6HW8 - chains V and W of the 28 polymer chains in the assembly; structure by X-ray diffraction, 2.80 A resolution.

[Chain V]
Protein: Proteasome subunit beta type-2
Source organism: Saccharomyces cerevisiae (strain ATCC 204508 / S288c)
Notes: EC 3.4.25.1
UniProt: P25043 (PSB2_YEAST); residues 1-232 here correspond to UniProt positions 30-261 (UniProt number = residue number + 29)
Chain sequence (232 residues; each row starts with the number of its first residue):
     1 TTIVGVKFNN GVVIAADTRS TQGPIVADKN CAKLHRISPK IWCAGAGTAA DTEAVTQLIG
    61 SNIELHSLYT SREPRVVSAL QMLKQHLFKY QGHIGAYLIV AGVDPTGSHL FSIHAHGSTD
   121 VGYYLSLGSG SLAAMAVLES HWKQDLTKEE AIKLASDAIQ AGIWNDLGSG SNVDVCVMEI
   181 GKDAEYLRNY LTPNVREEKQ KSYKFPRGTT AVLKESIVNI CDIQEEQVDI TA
Not modelled in the structure: 223-232
Covalently attached groups: compound GT8 linked to Thr1
Metal / ion sites: Mg2+: Ile163, Asp166 (shared with 1 residue of chain L)
Residues lining bound ligands: GT8 ((2S)-N-[(3S,4R)-1-cyclohexyl-5-methyl-4,5-bis(oxidanyl)hexan-3-yl]-3-(4-methoxyphenyl)-2-[[(2S)-2-(2-morpholin-4-ylethanoylamino)propanoyl]amino]propanamide): Arg19, Ser20, Thr21, Gln22, Cys31, Ala32, Lys33, His35, Gly45, Ala46, Gly47, Thr48, Ala49, Thr52, Glu53, Ser129, Gly168, Ser169
UniProt features mapped onto this chain:
  - active site: Thr1 (Nucleophile)

[Chain W]
Protein: Proteasome subunit beta type-3
Source organism: Saccharomyces cerevisiae (strain ATCC 204508 / S288c)
Notes: EC 3.4.25.1
UniProt: P25451 (PSB3_YEAST); residues 0-204 here correspond to UniProt positions 1-205 (UniProt number = residue number + 1)
Chain sequence (205 residues; row label = number of the first residue in the row; numbering starts at 0):
     0 MSDPSSINGG IVVAMTGKDC VAIACDLRLG SQSLGVSNKF EKIFHYGHVF LGITGLATDV
    60 TTLNEMFRYK TNLYKLKEER AIEPETFTQL VSSSLYERRF GPYFVGPVVA GINSKSGKPF
   120 IAGFDLIGCI DEAKDFIVSG TASDQLFGMC ESLYEPNLEP EDLFETISQA LLNAADRDAL
   180 SGWGAVVYII KKDEVVKRYL KMRQD
Not modelled in the structure: 0
Metal / ion sites: Mg2+: Asp204 (shared with 3 residues of chain K)
Residues lining bound ligands: GT8 ((2S)-N-[(3S,4R)-1-cyclohexyl-5-methyl-4,5-bis(oxidanyl)hexan-3-yl]-3-(4-methoxyphenyl)-2-[[(2S)-2-(2-morpholin-4-ylethanoylamino)propanoyl]amino]propanamide): Asp124, Leu125, Ile126, Cys128
UniProt features mapped onto this chain:
  - modified residue: Ser30 (Phosphoserine)
  - cross-link: Lys69 (Glycyl lysine isopeptide (Lys-Gly) (interchain with G-Cter in ubiquitin))

[How chain V and chain W interact]
Residue-residue contacts - 57 pairs, chain V then chain W:
  Ile25(V) with Asp143(W); Phe146(W), hydrophobic
  Ala27(V) with Asp130(W)
  Asp28(V) with Asp130(W); Glu131(W)
  Lys29(V) with Glu150(W), salt bridge
  Ala49(V) with Cys128(W), hydrophobic
  Ala50(V) with Tyr95(W); Ile126(W), hydrophobic; Cys128(W)
  Asp51(V) with Tyr95(W), hydrogen bond; Arg98(W), salt bridge
  Ala54(V) with Tyr95(W)
  Tyr90(V) with Phe99(W), hydrophobic
  His93(V) with Arg98(W), hydrogen bond (backbone-side chain); Phe99(W)
  Arg196(V) with Glu150(W), salt bridge
  Lys199(V) with Glu150(W); Ser151(W); Tyr153(W), hydrogen bond (side chain-backbone)
  Ser202(V) with Glu154(W), hydrogen bond
  Tyr203(V) with Ser151(W); Leu152(W), hydrophobic; Glu154(W)
  Lys204(V) with Glu154(W); Asp161(W)
  Phe205(V) with Leu152(W), hydrophobic; Glu164(W); Gln168(W)
  Arg207(V) with Glu160(W); Asp161(W), salt bridge
  Gly208(V) with Glu164(W), hydrogen bond (backbone-side chain)
  Thr209(V) with Glu164(W)
  Thr210(V) with Glu164(W), hydrogen bond; Ser167(W); Gln168(W), hydrogen bond; Leu199(W)
  Ala211(V) with Leu199(W); Lys200(W), hydrogen bond (backbone-backbone)
  Val212(V) with Phe163(W), hydrophobic; Tyr198(W)
  Leu213(V) with Tyr198(W), hydrogen bond (backbone-backbone); Leu199(W); Lys200(W)
  Lys214(V) with Lys196(W); Arg197(W); Tyr198(W), hydrogen bond (backbone-backbone)
  Glu215(V) with Lys196(W); Arg197(W), salt bridge
  Ser216(V) with Val195(W); Lys196(W), hydrogen bond (backbone-backbone)
  Ile217(V) with Val194(W)
  Val218(V) with Val194(W), hydrogen bond (backbone-backbone); Lys196(W)
  Asn219(V) with His44(W)
  Ile220(V) with Gly46(W)
  Asp222(V) with Lys74(W), salt bridge
Interface residues without a listed pair, chain V (36 interface residues in all): Gln22, Val26, Thr48, Ile94, Pro206
Interface residues without a listed pair, chain W (39 interface residues in all): His47, Phe49, Asp124, Leu157, Glu158, Thr165, Leu171, Tyr187, Glu193

[Overview]
36 residues of chain V and 39 residues of chain W are in contact, with 12 hydrogen bonds and 6 salt bridges.
Among the polar pairs are Lys29(V)-Glu150(W), Asp51(V)-Arg98(W) and Arg196(V)-Glu150(W). Bound to chain W:
compound GT8. Compound GT8 is covalently linked to Thr1(V).
Here chain V is Proteasome subunit beta type-2 and chain W is Proteasome subunit beta type-3, both from
Saccharomyces cerevisiae (strain ATCC 204508 / S288c). Entry 6HW8 (Yeast 20S proteasome in complex with 39)
was determined by X-ray diffraction, deposited together with 6HTB, 6HTC, 6HTD, 6HTP, 6HTR, 6HUB and 30 further
entries.
